PDB entry 1C4Y | X-ray diffraction, 2.70 A resolution | chains 1 and 2 of the 3 polymer chains in the assembly

# Chain 1
Protein: Thrombin:short chain
Source organism: Homo sapiens
Notes: EC 3.4.21.5
UniProtKB: P00734 (THRB_HUMAN); residues 1-14 here correspond to UniProt positions 336-349 (UniProt number = residue number + 335)
Sequence (36 residues; numbered 1 to 15 plus 21 insertion-coded residues; the number before each row is that of its first residue; a row labelled like 14A-14M holds insertion residues (14A, then the next letters in order)):
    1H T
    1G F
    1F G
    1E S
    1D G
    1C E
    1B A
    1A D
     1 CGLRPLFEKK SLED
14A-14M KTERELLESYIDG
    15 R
Not modelled in the structure: 1H, 1G, 1F, 1E, 1D, 1C, 14L-14M, 15
Swiss-Prot annotation at these positions:
  - site: Arg15 (Cleavage)

# Chain 2
Protein: Thrombin:long chain
Source organism: Homo sapiens
Notes: EC 3.4.21.5
UniProtKB: P00734 (THRB_HUMAN); the construct lacks a stretch of the UniProt sequence and is renumbered around it, so the offset changes along the chain: 16-36 = UniProt 364-384; 37-60 = UniProt 386-409; 61-77 = UniProt 419-435; 78-97 = UniProt 437-456; 7 more segments
Sequence (259 residues; each row starts with the number of its first residue; note: 1 number in that range is skipped by the numbering (no residue carries it; nothing is unmodelled there); a row labelled like 60A-60I holds insertion residues (60A, then the next letters in order)):
    16 IVEGSDAEIG MSPWQVMLFR K
   36A S
    37 PQELLCGASL ISDRWVLTAA HCLL
60A-60I YPPWDKNFT
    61 ENDLLVRIGK HSRTRYE
   77A R
    78 NIEKISMLEK IYIHPRYNWR
   97A E
    98 NLDRDIALMK LKKPVAFSDY IHPVCLPDRE TA
129A-129C ASL
   130 LQAGYKGRVT GWGNLKETWT
149A-149E ANVGK
   150 GQPSVLQVVN LPIVERPVCK DSTRIRITDN MFCAG
  184A Y
   185 KP
186A-186D DEGK
   187 RGDACEGDSG GPFVMKSP
204A-204B FN
   205 NRWYQMGIVS WGE
   219 GCD
  221A R
   222 DGKYGFYTHV FRLKKWIQKV IDQFGE
Not modelled in the structure: 149B-149E, 247
Cystine bridges: Cys42-Cys58, Cys168-Cys182, Cys191-Cys220
Swiss-Prot annotation at these positions:
  - region: Ala183 to Val200 (High affinity receptor-binding region which is also known as the TP508 peptide)
  - active site (Charge relay system): His57, Asp102, Ser195
  - glycosylation: Asn60G (N-linked (GlcNAc...) (complex) asparagine)

# Chain 1 / chain 2 interface
Pairs across the interface - 61 pairs, chain 1 then chain 2:
  Cys1(1) - His119(2)
  Cys1(1) - Pro120(2)
  Cys1(1) - Val121(2)
  Cys1(1) - Cys122(2)  disulfide
  Cys1(1) - Arg206(2)  hydrogen bond (backbone-side chain)
  Asp1A(1) - His119(2)  hydrogen bond (backbone-side chain)
  Asp1A(1) - Arg206(2)
  Ala1B(1) - Arg206(2)
  Gly2(1) - Trp29(2)
  Gly2(1) - His119(2)
  Gly2(1) - Pro120(2)  hydrogen bond (backbone-backbone)
  Gly2(1) - Val121(2)
  Gly2(1) - Cys122(2)
  Gly2(1) - Trp207(2)
  Leu3(1) - His119(2)  hydrogen bond (backbone-side chain)
  Leu3(1) - Arg206(2)
  Arg4(1) - Met26(2)  hydrogen bond (side chain-backbone)
  Arg4(1) - Pro28(2)
  Arg4(1) - Trp29(2)
  Arg4(1) - Arg137(2)
  Arg4(1) - Trp207(2)
  Pro5(1) - Ser115(2)
  Pro5(1) - Asp116(2)
  Leu6(1) - Ile24(2)
  Leu6(1) - Gly25(2)
  Leu6(1) - Asp116(2)
  Leu6(1) - Tyr117(2)  hydrophobic
  Phe7(1) - Glu23(2)
  Phe7(1) - Gly25(2)
  Phe7(1) - Met26(2)  hydrophobic
  Glu8(1) - Lys202(2)  salt bridge
  Glu8(1) - Asn205(2)
  Glu8(1) - Trp207(2)  hydrogen bond
  Lys9(1) - His119(2)
  Asp14(1) - Glu23(2)
  Asp14(1) - Met26(2)
  Asp14(1) - Arg137(2)  salt bridge
  Asp14(1) - Trp207(2)
  Lys14A(1) - Glu23(2)  hydrogen bond (backbone-side chain)
  Thr14B(1) - Arg137(2)  hydrogen bond
  Thr14B(1) - Asn159(2)  hydrogen bond
  Glu14C(1) - Arg137(2)
  Glu14C(1) - Lys202(2)  salt bridge
  Glu14E(1) - Lys135(2)  salt bridge
  Glu14E(1) - Asn159(2)  hydrogen bond
  Glu14E(1) - Tyr184A(2)  hydrogen bond
  Glu14E(1) - Lys186D(2)  salt bridge
  Leu14F(1) - Lys135(2)
  Leu14F(1) - Asn159(2)
  Leu14F(1) - Trp207(2)  hydrophobic
  Leu14G(1) - Lys202(2)
  Ser14I(1) - Gly133(2)
  Ser14I(1) - Tyr134(2)
  Ser14I(1) - Lys135(2)  hydrogen bond (side chain-backbone)
  Tyr14J(1) - Leu129C(2)  hydrophobic
  Tyr14J(1) - Tyr134(2)
  Tyr14J(1) - Lys135(2)
  Tyr14J(1) - Met201(2)
  Tyr14J(1) - Lys202(2)  hydrogen bond (side chain-backbone)
  Tyr14J(1) - Pro204(2)  hydrophobic
  Ile14K(1) - Tyr134(2)
Interface residues without a listed pair, chain 2 (29 interface residues in all): Val157, Asn204B
Inter-chain disulfides: Cys1(1)-Cys122(2)

# Overview
21 residues of chain 1 and 29 residues of chain 2 are in contact; the contacts include 1 disulfide bond, 13
hydrogen bonds and 5 salt bridges. Polar pairs include Glu8(1)-Lys202(2), Glu14E(1)-Lys135(2) and
Asp14(1)-Arg137(2). UniProt lists 3 active-site residues on chain 2.
Here chain 1 is Thrombin:short chain and chain 2 is Thrombin:long chain, both from Homo sapiens. Entry 1C4Y
(Selective non-electrophilic thrombin inhibitors) was determined by X-ray diffraction together with 1D9I,
1D6W, 1C4U and 1C4V from the same study.
